3J0P - chains L and X of the 18 polymer chains in the assembly; structure by electron microscopy, 10.60 A resolution (very low resolution: no residue pairs are listed; an interface is given only as per-side residue counts).

== Chain L ==
Protein: Ribosomal protein S23
Source organism: Oryctolagus cuniculus
Chain sequence (141 residues; each row starts with the number of its first residue):
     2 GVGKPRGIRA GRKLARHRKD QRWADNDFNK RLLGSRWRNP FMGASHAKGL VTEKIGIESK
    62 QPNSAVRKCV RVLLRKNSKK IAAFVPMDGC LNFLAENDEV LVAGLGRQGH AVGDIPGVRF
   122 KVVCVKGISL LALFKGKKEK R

== Chain X ==
Protein: Ribosomal protein S30
Source organism: Oryctolagus cuniculus
Chain sequence (68 residues; numbered 7 to 74; the number before each row is that of its first residue):
     7 TLAKAGKVRK QTPKVEKKDK PRKTPKGRSY KRILYNRRYA PHILATDPKK RKSPNWHAGK
    67 KEKMDAAA

== Chain L / chain X interface ==
At this resolution (11 A) residue pairs are not listed: 8 residues of chain L and 7 of chain X lie at the interface.

== Overview ==
8 residues of chain L and 7 residues of chain X are in contact.
Chain L is Ribosomal protein S23 and chain X is Ribosomal protein S30, both from Oryctolagus cuniculus; the
structure, Core of mammalian 80S pre-ribosome in complex with tRNAs fitted to a 10.6A cryo-em map: rotated
..., was determined by electron microscopy (same publication as 3J0L and 3J0O).
